6ILM - chains A and B of the 6 polymer chains in the assembly; structure by electron microscopy, 3.40 A resolution.

# Chain A
Protein: Capsid protein VP1
Organism: Echovirus E6
Sequence (289 residues; row label = number of the first residue in the row):
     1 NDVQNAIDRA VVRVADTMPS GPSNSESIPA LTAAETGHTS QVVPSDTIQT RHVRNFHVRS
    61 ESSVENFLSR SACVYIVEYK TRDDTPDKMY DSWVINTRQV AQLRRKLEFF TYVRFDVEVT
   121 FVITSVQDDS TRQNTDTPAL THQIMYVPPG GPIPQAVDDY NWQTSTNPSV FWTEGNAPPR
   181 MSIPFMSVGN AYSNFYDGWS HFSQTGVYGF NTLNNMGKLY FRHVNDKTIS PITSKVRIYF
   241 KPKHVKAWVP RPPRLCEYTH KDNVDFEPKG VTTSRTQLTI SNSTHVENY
Bound ions: K+: Val14, Asp16
Ligand contacts: sphingosine (SPH): Ile95, Thr97, Arg98, Leu107, Val113, Phe115, Val117, Val119, Tyr146, Pro168, Met181, Ile183, Met186, Tyr192, Asn194, Asn214, Met216, Leu219, Phe240

# Chain B
Protein: Capsid protein VP2
Organism: Echovirus E6
Sequence (252 residues; numbered 10 to 261; the number before each row is that of its first residue):
    10 SDRVRSITLG NSTITTQESA NVVVGYGVWP DYLSDEEATA EDQPTQPDVA TCRFYTLDSV
    70 SWMKESQGWW WKFPDALRDM GLFGQNMQYH YLGRSGYTIH VQCNASKFHQ GCLLVVCVPE
   130 AEMGAANINE KINREHLSNG EVANTFSGTK SSNTNDVQQA VFNAGMGVAV GNLTIFPHQW
   190 INLRTNNCAT IVMPYINSVP MDNMFRHYNF TLMIIPFAKL DYAAGSSTYI PITVTVAPMC
   250 AEYNGLRLAG HQ

# Chain A / chain B interface
Pairs across the interface - 92 pairs, chain A then chain B:
  Ala34(A) with Trp189(B), hydrogen bond (backbone-side chain)
  Glu35(A) with Gln188(B); Trp189(B), hydrogen bond (backbone-backbone); Asn191(B); Asn195(B)
  Thr36(A) with Ala29(B); Asn30(B); Val32(B)
  Gly37(A) with His187(B)
  Thr111(A) with Glu129(B)
  Tyr112(A) with Glu129(B), hydrogen bond; Asn206(B), hydrogen bond; Ser207(B)
  Asn190(A) with Ser207(B), hydrogen bond (side chain-backbone)
  Ala191(A) with Ser207(B)
  Phe195(A) with Glu129(B); Glu131(B)
  Tyr196(A) with Glu129(B); Glu131(B); Arg215(B), hydrogen bond; His216(B)
  Asp197(A) with Lys81(B), salt bridge; Glu129(B), hydrogen bond (backbone-side chain); Ala130(B); His216(B); Tyr217(B), hydrogen bond (backbone-backbone); Thr220(B)
  Gly198(A) with Arg215(B)
  Trp199(A) with Lys140(B); Ile141(B); Arg143(B); Leu146(B), hydrophobic; Arg215(B), hydrogen bond (backbone-backbone); Tyr217(B)
  Ser200(A) with Arg215(B)
  His201(A) with Arg215(B)
  Phe202(A) with Tyr100(B), hydrophobic; Asn212(B); Arg215(B); His260(B)
  Gln204(A) with Asp84(B), hydrogen bond; Arg143(B), hydrogen bond; Phe214(B), hydrogen bond (side chain-backbone); Tyr217(B)
  Gly206(A) with Lys140(B)
  Tyr208(A) with Met132(B); Leu146(B), hydrophobic
  Gly209(A) with Glu131(B)
  Phe210(A) with Glu131(B)
  Val249(A) with Tyr35(B); Ile205(B), hydrophobic
  Pro250(A) with Phe185(B)
  Arg251(A) with Pro128(B), hydrogen bond (side chain-backbone); Glu129(B); Ile184(B); Phe185(B)
  Pro252(A) with Val177(B); Asn181(B); Ile184(B); Phe185(B)
  Pro253(A) with Val177(B)
  Arg254(A) with Met175(B); Gly176(B); Val177(B)
  Leu255(A) with Phe171(B); Asn172(B); Gly176(B), hydrogen bond (backbone-backbone); Val177(B); Ala178(B)
  Cys256(A) with Asn172(B), hydrogen bond; Gly176(B), hydrogen bond (backbone-backbone)
  His260(A) with Ile137(B); Asn138(B)
  Val264(A) with Glu131(B); Met132(B); Gly133(B); Met175(B)
  Asp265(A) with Gly133(B); Ala134(B), hydrogen bond (side chain-backbone); Ile137(B)
  Phe266(A) with Gln167(B); Asn172(B); Gly174(B); Met175(B); Gly176(B)
  Pro268(A) with Lys159(B); Gln167(B); Phe171(B), hydrophobic; Asn172(B)
  Lys269(A) with Phe171(B); Asn172(B)
  Val271(A) with Phe171(B), hydrophobic
Other interface residues (no listed pair), chain A (42 interface residues in all): Gly189, Ser203, Thr259, Asn263, Glu267, Gly270
Other interface residues (no listed pair), chain B (54 interface residues in all): Glu139, Asn142, Leu182, Thr194, Val208, Pro209, Asp211

# Overview
The interface between chain A and chain B involves 42 residues on one side and 54 on the other; the contacts
include 17 hydrogen bonds and 1 salt bridge. Polar contacts include Asp197(A)-Lys81(B), Ala34(A)-Trp189(B) and
Tyr112(A)-Glu129(B). Ligands of chain A: sphingosine.
Chain A is Capsid protein VP1 and chain B is Capsid protein VP2, both from Echovirus E6; the structure,
Cryo-EM structure of Echovirus 6 complexed with its uncoating receptor FcRn at PH 7.4, was determined by
electron microscopy, deposited together with 6ILJ, 6ILK, 6ILL, 6ILN, 6ILO and 6ILP.
